PDB entry 1U4S | X-ray diffraction, 2.00 A resolution | chain A

Chain A:
Protein: L-lactate dehydrogenase
Source organism: Plasmodium falciparum
Notes: EC 1.1.1.27
UniProtKB: Q27743 (LDH1_PLAFD); the construct has insertions or renumbered stretches relative to UniProt, so the offset changes along the chain: 18-33 = UniProt 2-17; 35-47 = UniProt 18-30; 49-72 = UniProt 31-54; 74-81 = UniProt 57-64; 8 more segments
Amino-acid sequence (321 residues; numbered 18 to 335 plus 15 insertion-coded residues; 12 numbers in that range are skipped by the numbering (no residue carries them; nothing is unmodelled there); the number before each row is that of its first residue; a row labelled like 73A-73B holds insertion residues (73A, then the next letters in order)):
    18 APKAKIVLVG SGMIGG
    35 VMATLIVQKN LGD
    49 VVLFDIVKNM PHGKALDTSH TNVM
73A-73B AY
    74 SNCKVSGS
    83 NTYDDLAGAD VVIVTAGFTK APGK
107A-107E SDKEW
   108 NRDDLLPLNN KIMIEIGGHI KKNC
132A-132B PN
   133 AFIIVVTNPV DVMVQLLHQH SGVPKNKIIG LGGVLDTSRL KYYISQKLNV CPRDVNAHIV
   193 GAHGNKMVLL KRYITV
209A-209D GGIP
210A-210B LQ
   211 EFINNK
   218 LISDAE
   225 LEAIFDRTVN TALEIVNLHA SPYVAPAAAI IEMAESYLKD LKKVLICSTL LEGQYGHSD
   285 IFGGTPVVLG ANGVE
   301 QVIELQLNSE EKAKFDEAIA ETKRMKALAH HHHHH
Disordered / not traced: 103-106, 107A-107E, 331-335
Differences from the reference sequence: expression tag (330-335)
Small-molecule neighbours: naphthalene-2,6-disulfonic acid (BIH): Asn140, Pro141, Leu167, Asp168, Arg171, His195, Gly196, Ala236, Pro246, Pro250
UniProt features mapped onto this chain:
  - active site: His195 (Proton acceptor)
  - binding site (NAD(+)): Met30 to Leu163
  - binding site (substrate): Arg109, Arg171, His195

Summary:
Chain A binds naphthalene-2,6-disulfonic acid. Curated annotation (UniProt) lists active-site residue His195,
9 NAD+-binding residues and 3 substrate-binding residues.
Chain A is L-lactate dehydrogenase (Plasmodium falciparum); the structure, Plasmodium falciparum lactate
dehydrogenase complexed with 2,6-naphthalenedisulphonic acid, was determined by X-ray diffraction together
with 1U4O, 1U5A, 1U5C and 1XIV from the same study.
